PDB entry 5M3L | electron microscopy, 3.80 A resolution | chains A and G of the 15 polymer chains in the assembly

Chain A:
Protein: Extracellular globin-4
Source organism: Lumbricus terrestris
UniProtKB: P13579 (GLB4_LUMTE); residues 1-151 here = UniProt positions 1-151
Amino-acid sequence (151 residues; numbered 1 to 151; the number before each row is that of its first residue):
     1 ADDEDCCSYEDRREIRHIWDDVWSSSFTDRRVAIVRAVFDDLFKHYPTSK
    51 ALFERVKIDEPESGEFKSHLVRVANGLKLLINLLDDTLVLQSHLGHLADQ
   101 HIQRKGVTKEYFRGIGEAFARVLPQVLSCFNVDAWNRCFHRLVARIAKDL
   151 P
Disordered / not traced: 1-4
Sequence notes: conflict Lys78 (Asp in P13579)
Metal / ion sites: heme Fe near His101 (its only coordinating residue here)
Ligand contacts: heme (HEM): Leu52, Phe53, Arg55, His69, Arg72, Leu77, Leu80, Leu97, His101, Arg104, Tyr111, Phe112, Ile115
Curated features (UniProtKB/Swiss-Prot):
  - binding site (heme b): His101

Chain G:
Protein: Extracellular globin-3
Source organism: Lumbricus terrestris
UniProtKB: P11069 (GLB3_LUMTE); residues 1-153 here correspond to UniProt positions 18-170 (UniProt number = residue number + 17)
Amino-acid sequence (153 residues; numbered 1 to 153; the number before each row is that of its first residue):
     1 DEHEHCCSEEDHRIVQKQWDILWRDTESSKIKIGFGRLLLTKLAKDIPEV
    51 NDLFKRVDIEHAEGPKFSAHALRILNGLDLAINLLDDPPALDAALDHLAH
   101 QHEVREGVQKAHFKKFGEILATGLPQVLDDYDALAWKSCLKGILTKISSR
   151 LNA
Disordered / not traced: 1-2, 152-153
Sequence notes: conflict Glu49 (Asp66 in P11069)
Metal / ion sites: heme Fe near His102 (its only coordinating residue here)
Ligand contacts: heme (HEM): Leu43, Leu53, Phe54, Arg56, Val57, His70, Arg73, Ile74, Gly77, Leu78, Leu98, Gln101, His102, Arg105, His112, Phe113, Phe116, Leu144, Ile147
Curated features (UniProtKB/Swiss-Prot):
  - binding site (heme b): His102

Chain A / chain G interface:
Residue-residue contacts - 16 pairs, chain A then chain G:
  Cys6(A) - Cys6(G)  hydrophobic
  Cys6(A) - Ser138(G)
  Tyr9(A) - Ile14(G)  hydrophobic
  Tyr9(A) - Asp132(G)
  Glu10(A) - Ser8(G)
  Glu10(A) - Glu9(G)
  Glu10(A) - Glu10(G)  hydrogen bond (side chain-backbone)
  Arg12(A) - Asp132(G)  salt bridge
  Arg12(A) - Leu134(G)
  Asp85(A) - Asp132(G)
  Thr87(A) - Tyr131(G)
  Thr87(A) - Asp132(G)
  Thr87(A) - Ala133(G)  hydrogen bond (side chain-backbone)
  Thr87(A) - Leu134(G)
  Leu88(A) - Pro125(G)  hydrophobic
  Leu88(A) - Tyr131(G)
Other interface residues (no listed pair), chain A (8 interface residues in all): Ser8
Other interface residues (no listed pair), chain G (14 interface residues in all): His5, Asp11, Ala135

Overview:
8 residues of chain A and 14 residues of chain G are in contact, with 2 hydrogen bonds and 1 salt bridge.
Among the polar pairs are Arg12(A)-Asp132(G), Glu10(A)-Glu10(G) and Thr87(A)-Ala133(G). Bound to chain A:
heme. Chain G binds heme.
Here chain A is Extracellular globin-4 and chain G is Extracellular globin-3, both from Lumbricus terrestris.
Entry 5M3L (Single-particle cryo-EM using alignment by classification (ABC): the structure of Lumbricus
terrestris hemoglobin) was determined by electron microscopy.
